6YFV - chains A and B; structure by X-ray diffraction, 2.75 A resolution.

[Chain A]
Name: ATP dependent RNA helicase (Dob1)-like protein
Organism: Chaetomium thermophilum
UniProt: G0RZ64 (G0RZ64_CHATD); residue numbers follow UniProt; this construct covers 654-865
Chain sequence (213 residues; each row starts with the number of its first residue):
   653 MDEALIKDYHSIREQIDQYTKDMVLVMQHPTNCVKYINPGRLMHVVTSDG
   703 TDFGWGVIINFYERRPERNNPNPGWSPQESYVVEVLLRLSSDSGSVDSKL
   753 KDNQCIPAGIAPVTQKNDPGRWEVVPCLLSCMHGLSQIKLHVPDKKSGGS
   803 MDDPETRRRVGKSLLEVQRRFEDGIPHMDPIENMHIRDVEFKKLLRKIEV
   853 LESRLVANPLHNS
Unresolved in the structure: 653
Differences from the reference sequence: initiating methionine (653)

[Chain B]
Name: Red1
Organism: Chaetomium thermophilum
UniProt: G0S1V1 (G0S1V1_CHATD); the construct has insertions or renumbered stretches relative to UniProt, so the offset changes along the chain: 1014-1080 = UniProt 1032-1098; 1082-1091 = UniProt 1099-1108
Chain sequence (89 residues; row label = number of the first residue in the row):
  1011 GAMALSYSSPLRFFRNFRFHPEFTRLVAGGWRSLTYSSRIDPDKEMCPYE
  1061 LEGTQCPSGCSFQHFVDITPAADERILLELSGSHHHHHH
Unresolved in the structure: 1011-1013, 1093-1099
Differences from the reference sequence: expression tag (1011-1013, 1092-1099); insertion (1081)
Ion coordination: Zn2+: Cys-1057, Cys-1066, Cys-1070, His-1074
What the authors report for this chain:
  - Zn2+ coordination: Cys-1057, Cys-1066, Cys-1070, His-1074
  - mutagenesis - F1024R, S1043R/T1045R: unchanged binding to ATP dependent RNA helicase (Dob1)-like protein (chain A)

[How chain A and chain B interact]
Contacting residue pairs - 52 pairs, chain A then chain B:
  Arg-665(A) with Tyr-1017(B)
  Ile-668(A) with Tyr-1017(B)
  Thr-672(A) with Pro-1020(B)
  Met-675(A) with Pro-1020(B); Leu-1021(B), hydrophobic
  Met-679(A) with Phe-1024(B), hydrophobic
  Arg-693(A) with Pro-1052(B), hydrogen bond (side chain-backbone); Asp-1053(B), salt bridge
  Gln-789(A) with Arg-1025(B); Ile-1050(B); Pro-1052(B)
  Ile-790(A) with Met-1056(B), hydrophobic
  Lys-791(A) with Pro-1052(B); Asp-1053(B), salt bridge; Lys-1054(B); Glu-1055(B); Met-1056(B), hydrogen bond (backbone-backbone)
  Leu-792(A) with Leu-1061(B), hydrophobic
  His-793(A) with Glu-1055(B), salt bridge
  Arg-811(A) with Glu-1062(B), salt bridge
  Ser-815(A) with Leu-1061(B)
  Glu-818(A) with Leu-1061(B)
  Val-819(A) with Leu-1061(B), hydrophobic
  Arg-822(A) with Phe-1075(B)
  Phe-823(A) with Leu-1044(B); Thr-1045(B)
  Asp-825(A) with Val-1037(B); Ala-1038(B); Gly-1039(B), hydrogen bond (side chain-backbone); Ser-1043(B), hydrogen bond; Thr-1045(B)
  Gly-826(A) with Thr-1045(B), hydrogen bond (backbone-side chain)
  Pro-828(A) with Thr-1045(B); Ile-1050(B), hydrophobic
  His-829(A) with Phe-1023(B)
  Asp-831(A) with Phe-1024(B); Arg-1025(B), hydrogen bond (side chain-backbone)
  Pro-832(A) with Phe-1024(B)
  Glu-834(A) with Arg-1025(B), salt bridge
  Leu-847(A) with Leu-1021(B)
  Ile-850(A) with Leu-1021(B), hydrophobic
  Glu-851(A) with Leu-1021(B)
  Glu-854(A) with Tyr-1017(B), hydrogen bond; Ser-1019(B), hydrogen bond; Pro-1020(B)
  Leu-857(A) with Tyr-1017(B), hydrophobic
  Leu-862(A) with Leu-1015(B)
  His-863(A) with Ala-1014(B); Leu-1015(B), hydrogen bond (backbone-backbone)
  Asn-864(A) with Ala-1014(B)
  Ser-865(A) with Ala-1014(B); Leu-1015(B)
Interface residues without a listed pair, chain A (36 interface residues in all): Tyr-661, Met-830, Asn-835
Interface residues without a listed pair, chain B (32 interface residues in all): Ser-1016, Asn-1026, Ser-1047, Asp-1051, Pro-1058, Glu-1060, Phe-1072, Ile-1078
Interface features reported in the paper:
  - hot spots on chain B (mutagenesis) - I1050R: abolished binding to ATP dependent RNA helicase (Dob1)-like protein (chain A)

[Summary]
Chain A and chain B form an interface of 36 and 32 residues respectively; the contacts include 9 hydrogen
bonds and 5 salt bridges. Polar pairs include Arg-693(A)/Asp-1053(B), Lys-791(A)/Asp-1053(B) and
His-793(A)/Glu-1055(B). From the paper: I1050R of chain B abolishes binding to ATP dependent RNA helicase
(Dob1)-like protein (chain A); Zn2+ coordination by Cys-1057(B), Cys-1066(B) and Cys-1070(B) among others; 3
substitutions were tested in all.
Here chain A is ATP dependent RNA helicase (Dob1)-like protein and chain B is Red1, both from Chaetomium
thermophilum. Entry 6YFV (Crystal structure of Mtr4-Red1 minimal complex from Chaetomium thermophilum) was
determined by X-ray diffraction.
